3BG6 - chains A and B of the 4 polymer chains in the assembly; structure by X-ray diffraction, 1.70 A resolution.

Chain A (and B):
Molecule: Pyranose oxidase
Source organism: Trametes multicolor
Notes: EC 1.1.3.10; chain B of this document is another copy of the same molecule, construct and numbering; everything in this record applies to it too
Reference sequence: Q7ZA32 (Q7ZA32_TRAOC); residue numbers follow UniProt; this construct covers 1-623
Amino-acid sequence (623 residues; row label = number of the first residue in the row):
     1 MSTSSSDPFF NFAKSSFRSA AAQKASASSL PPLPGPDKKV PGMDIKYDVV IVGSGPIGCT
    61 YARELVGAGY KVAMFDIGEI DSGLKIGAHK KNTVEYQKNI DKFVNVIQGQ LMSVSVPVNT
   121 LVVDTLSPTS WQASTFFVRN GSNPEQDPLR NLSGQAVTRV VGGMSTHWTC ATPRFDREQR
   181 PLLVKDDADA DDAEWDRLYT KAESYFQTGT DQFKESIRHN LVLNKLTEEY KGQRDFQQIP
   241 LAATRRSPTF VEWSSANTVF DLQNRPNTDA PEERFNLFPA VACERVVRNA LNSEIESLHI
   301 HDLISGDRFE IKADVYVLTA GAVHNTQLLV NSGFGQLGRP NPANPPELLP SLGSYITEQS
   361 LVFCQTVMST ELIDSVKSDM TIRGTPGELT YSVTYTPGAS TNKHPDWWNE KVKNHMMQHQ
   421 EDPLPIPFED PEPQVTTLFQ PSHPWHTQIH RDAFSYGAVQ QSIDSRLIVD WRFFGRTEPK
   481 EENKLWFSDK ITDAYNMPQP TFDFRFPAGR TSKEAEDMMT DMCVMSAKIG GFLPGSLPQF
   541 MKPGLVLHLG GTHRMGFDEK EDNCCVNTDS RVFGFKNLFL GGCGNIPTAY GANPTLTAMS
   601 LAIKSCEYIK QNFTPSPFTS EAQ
Unresolved in the structure: 1-42, 620-623
Sequence notes: engineered mutation K542 (Glu in Q7ZA32)
Glycans and other covalent adducts: flavin-adenine dinucleotide (FAD) linked to H167
Ligand contacts: FAD (flavin-adenine dinucleotide): V52, G53, S54, G55, P56, I57, G58, F75, D76, I77, G78, I107, L111, T158, R159, V160, G162, G163, M164, S165, W168, T169, C170, A171, V281, A282, C283, T319, A320, G321, H324, L547, H548, G582, C583, N593, P594, T595

Chain A / chain B interface:
Contacting residue pairs (109):
  E79(A) - T93(B)
  E79(A) - V94(B)  hydrogen bond (side chain-backbone)
  I80(A) - G83(B)
  I80(A) - L84(B)  hydrophobic
  D81(A) - G83(B)
  G83(A) - I80(B)
  G83(A) - D81(B)
  L84(A) - I80(B)  hydrophobic
  T93(A) - E79(B)
  V94(A) - E79(B)  hydrogen bond (backbone-side chain)
  V94(A) - Y495(B)
  E95(A) - M112(B)
  E95(A) - R159(B)  salt bridge
  E95(A) - Y495(B)  hydrogen bond
  Y96(A) - G109(B)  hydrogen bond (side chain-backbone)
  K98(A) - A494(B)  hydrogen bond (side chain-backbone)
  K98(A) - Y495(B)
  N99(A) - M112(B)
  K102(A) - Q108(B)  hydrogen bond (side chain-backbone)
  K102(A) - G109(B)
  K102(A) - L111(B)  hydrogen bond (side chain-backbone)
  K102(A) - M112(B)
  N105(A) - N105(B)
  N105(A) - Q108(B)  hydrogen bond
  N105(A) - G109(B)
  Q108(A) - K102(B)  hydrogen bond (backbone-side chain)
  Q108(A) - N105(B)  hydrogen bond
  G109(A) - Y96(B)  hydrogen bond (backbone-side chain)
  G109(A) - K102(B)
  G109(A) - N105(B)
  L111(A) - K102(B)  hydrogen bond (backbone-side chain)
  M112(A) - E95(B)
  M112(A) - N99(B)
  M112(A) - K102(B)
  N119(A) - A458(B)  hydrogen bond (side chain-backbone)
  N119(A) - Q461(B)
  N119(A) - S462(B)  hydrogen bond
  L121(A) - A458(B)
  L121(A) - V459(B)  hydrophobic
  L121(A) - S462(B)  hydrogen bond (backbone-side chain)
  V123(A) - V459(B)  hydrophobic
  V123(A) - P534(B)  hydrophobic
  T125(A) - P534(B)
  L126(A) - V367(B)  hydrophobic
  L126(A) - P534(B)
  S127(A) - G531(B)
  T129(A) - S369(B)
  T129(A) - T370(B)  hydrogen bond (backbone-backbone)
  S130(A) - V367(B)  hydrogen bond (side chain-backbone)
  S130(A) - M368(B)
  S130(A) - T370(B)  hydrogen bond (backbone-side chain)
  S130(A) - G531(B)  hydrogen bond (side chain-backbone)
  W131(A) - V367(B)
  W131(A) - M368(B)  hydrogen bond (backbone-backbone)
  W131(A) - S369(B)
  W131(A) - T370(B)
  W131(A) - I373(B)
  W131(A) - P423(B)
  W131(A) - L424(B)  hydrophobic
  W131(A) - L467(B)  hydrophobic
  F137(A) - D422(B)
  F137(A) - P423(B)
  F137(A) - D464(B)
  R139(A) - S462(B)  hydrogen bond (side chain-backbone)
  R139(A) - D464(B)
  N140(A) - Q461(B)  hydrogen bond (side chain-backbone)
  N140(A) - I463(B)  hydrogen bond (side chain-backbone)
  N140(A) - D464(B)
  N140(A) - S465(B)  hydrogen bond (side chain-backbone)
  R159(A) - E95(B)  salt bridge
  V367(A) - L126(B)  hydrophobic
  V367(A) - S130(B)  hydrogen bond (backbone-side chain)
  V367(A) - W131(B)
  M368(A) - S130(B)
  M368(A) - W131(B)  hydrogen bond (backbone-backbone)
  S369(A) - T129(B)
  S369(A) - W131(B)
  T370(A) - T129(B)  hydrogen bond (backbone-backbone)
  T370(A) - S130(B)  hydrogen bond (side chain-backbone)
  T370(A) - W131(B)  hydrogen bond (side chain-backbone)
  I373(A) - W131(B)
  D422(A) - F137(B)
  P423(A) - W131(B)
  P423(A) - F137(B)
  L424(A) - W131(B)
  A458(A) - N119(B)  hydrogen bond (backbone-side chain)
  A458(A) - L121(B)
  V459(A) - L121(B)  hydrophobic
  V459(A) - V123(B)  hydrophobic
  Q461(A) - N119(B)
  Q461(A) - N140(B)  hydrogen bond (backbone-side chain)
  S462(A) - N119(B)  hydrogen bond
  S462(A) - L121(B)  hydrogen bond (side chain-backbone)
  S462(A) - R139(B)  hydrogen bond (backbone-side chain)
  I463(A) - N140(B)  hydrogen bond (backbone-side chain)
  D464(A) - F137(B)
  D464(A) - R139(B)
  D464(A) - N140(B)
  S465(A) - N140(B)  hydrogen bond (backbone-side chain)
  L467(A) - W131(B)  hydrophobic
  A494(A) - K98(B)  hydrogen bond (backbone-side chain)
  Y495(A) - V94(B)
  Y495(A) - E95(B)  hydrogen bond
  Y495(A) - K98(B)
  G531(A) - S127(B)
  G531(A) - S130(B)  hydrogen bond (backbone-side chain)
  P534(A) - V123(B)  hydrophobic
  P534(A) - T125(B)
  P534(A) - L126(B)
Also at the interface, not in a pair above, chain A (59 interface residues in all): S82, N92, Q110, V138, L303, I304, R466, G530, F532
Also at the interface, not in a pair above, chain B (58 interface residues in all): N92, Q110, V122, V138, L303, I304, R466, G530

Overview:
The interface between chain A and chain B involves 59 residues on one side and 58 on the other, with 39
hydrogen bonds and 2 salt bridges. Among the polar pairs are E95(A)-R159(B), E79(A)-V94(B) and E95(A)-Y495(B).
Covalently linked flavin-adenine dinucleotide: at H167(A).
Chain A and chain B are both Pyranose oxidase (Trametes multicolor); the structure, Pyranose 2-oxidase from
Trametes multicolor, E542K mutant, was determined by X-ray diffraction (same publication as 3BG7 and 3BLY).
